Entry 2VPW (X-ray diffraction, 3.10 A resolution); this record covers chains C and G of the 6 polymer chains in the assembly.

# Chain C
Molecule: Hypothetical membrane spanning protein
From: Thermus thermophilus
UniProt: Q72LA6 (Q72LA6_THET2); numbering as in UniProt (aligned over 1-253)
Sequence (253 residues; numbered 1 to 253; the number before each row is that of its first residue):
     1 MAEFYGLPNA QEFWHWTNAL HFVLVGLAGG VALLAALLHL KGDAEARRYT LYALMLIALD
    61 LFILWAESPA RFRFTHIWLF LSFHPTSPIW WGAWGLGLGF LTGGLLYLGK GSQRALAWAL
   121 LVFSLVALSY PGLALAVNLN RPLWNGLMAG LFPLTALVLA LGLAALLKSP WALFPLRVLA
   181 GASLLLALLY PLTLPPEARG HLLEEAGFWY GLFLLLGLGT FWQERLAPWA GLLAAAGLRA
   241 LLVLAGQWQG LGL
Disordered / not traced: 1, 253
Residues lining bound ligands: menaquinone-7 (MQ7): Trp14, Asn18, His21, Phe22, Leu64, Glu67, His76, Leu79, Ile89, Ala93, Tyr130

# Chain G
Molecule: Hypothetical membrane spanning protein
From: Thermus thermophilus
UniProt: Q72LA6 (Q72LA6_THET2); residues 0-252 here correspond to UniProt positions 1-253 (UniProt number = residue number + 1)
Sequence (253 residues; numbered 0 to 252; the number before each row is that of its first residue; numbering starts at 0):
     0 MAEFYGLPNA QEFWHWTNAL HFVLVGLAGG VALLAALLHL KGDAEARRYT LYALMLIALD
    60 LFILWAESPA RFRFTHIWLF LSFHPTSPIW WGAWGLGLGF LTGGLLYLGK GSQRALAWAL
   120 LVFSLVALSY PGLALAVNLN RPLWNGLMAG LFPLTALVLA LGLAALLKSP WALFPLRVLA
   180 GASLLLALLY PLTLPPEARG HLLEEAGFWY GLFLLLGLGT FWQERLAPWA GLLAAAGLRA
   240 LLVLAGQWQG LGL
Disordered / not traced: 0, 252
Residues lining bound ligands: menaquinone-7 (MQ7): Trp13, Asn17, His20, Phe21, Leu60, Leu63, Trp64, Glu66, His75, Leu78, Ile88, Ala92, Tyr129

# Chain C / chain G interface
Contacting residue pairs (36; chain C residue first):
  Leu125(C) - Leu184(G)  hydrophobic
  Ser129(C) - Leu184(G)
  Ser129(C) - Leu188(G)
  Leu133(C) - Leu188(G)  hydrophobic
  Leu133(C) - Leu191(G)  hydrophobic
  Leu133(C) - Thr192(G)
  Leu139(C) - Thr192(G)
  Leu139(C) - Pro194(G)  hydrophobic
  Asn145(C) - Gly145(G)
  Gly146(C) - Asn144(G)
  Gly146(C) - Leu146(G)
  Gly146(C) - Thr192(G)
  Leu147(C) - Gly145(G)
  Leu147(C) - Leu146(G)
  Leu147(C) - Gly149(G)
  Ala149(C) - Leu185(G)
  Ala149(C) - Leu188(G)
  Ala149(C) - Thr192(G)
  Gly150(C) - Leu146(G)
  Gly150(C) - Leu185(G)
  Leu154(C) - Ala181(G)  hydrophobic
  Phe174(C) - Phe173(G)  hydrophobic
  Phe174(C) - Pro174(G)  hydrophobic
  Val178(C) - Leu178(G)  hydrophobic
  Leu179(C) - Val177(G)  hydrophobic
  Ala182(C) - Leu153(G)  hydrophobic
  Leu185(C) - Leu124(G)  hydrophobic
  Leu185(C) - Ser128(G)
  Leu186(C) - Ala148(G)
  Leu186(C) - Gly149(G)
  Leu189(C) - Ser128(G)
  Leu189(C) - Ala148(G)
  Thr193(C) - Ala135(G)
  Thr193(C) - Gly145(G)
  Thr193(C) - Ala148(G)
  Pro195(C) - Leu138(G)  hydrophobic
Interface residues without a listed pair, chain C (25 interface residues in all): Ala136, Val137, Pro153, Pro175, Leu192, Leu194
Interface residues without a listed pair, chain G (24 interface residues in all): Leu132, Pro152, Leu193

# Summary
The interface between chain C and chain G involves 25 residues on one side and 24 on the other. Ligands of
chain C: menaquinone-7. Bound to chain G: menaquinone-7.
Both chains are Hypothetical membrane spanning protein (Thermus thermophilus). Entry 2VPW (Polysulfide
reductase with bound menaquinone) was determined by X-ray diffraction (same publication as 2VPX, 2VPY and
2VPZ).
